PDB entry 8JNC | X-ray diffraction, 2.00 A resolution | chain A

Chain A:
Name: Cytochrome P450
From: Streptomyces sp. ZJ306
Reference sequence: A0A0B4ZV78 (A0A0B4ZV78_9ACTN); residues 1-408 here correspond to UniProt positions 59-466 (UniProt number = residue number + 58)
Sequence (408 residues; each row starts with the number of its first residue):
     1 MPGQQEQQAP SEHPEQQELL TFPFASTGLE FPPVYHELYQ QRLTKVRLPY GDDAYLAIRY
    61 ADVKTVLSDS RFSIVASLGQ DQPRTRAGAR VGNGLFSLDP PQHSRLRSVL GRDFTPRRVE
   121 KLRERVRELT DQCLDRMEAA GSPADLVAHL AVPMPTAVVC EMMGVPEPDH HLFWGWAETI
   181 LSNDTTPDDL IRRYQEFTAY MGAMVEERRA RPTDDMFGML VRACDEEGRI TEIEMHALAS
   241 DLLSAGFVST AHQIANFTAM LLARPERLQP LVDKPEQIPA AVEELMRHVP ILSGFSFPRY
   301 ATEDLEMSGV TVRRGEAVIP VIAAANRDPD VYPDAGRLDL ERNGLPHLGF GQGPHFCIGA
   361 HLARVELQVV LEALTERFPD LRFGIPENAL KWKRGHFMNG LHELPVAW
Unresolved in the structure: 1-17
Bound ions: heme Fe near C357 (its only coordinating residue here)
Ligand contacts:
  - 10-Epi-maltophilin (E5I; (1Z,3E,5S,8R,9S,10S,11R,13R,15R,16S,18Z,24S,25S)-11-ethyl-2,24-dihydroxy-10-methyl-21,26-diazapentacyclo[23.2.1.09,13.08,15.05,16]octacosa-1(2),3,18-triene-7,20,27,28-tetraone): R86, A89, R90, V91, G92, N93, F96, I180, L181, L190, R193, S240, D241, S244, A245, S249, I291, L292, S296, F297, F397, M398
  - heme (HEM): L67, L95, F96, H103, R107, F114, V159, D241, L242, A245, G246, S249, T250, Q253, M286, S296, F297, R299, I322, G349, F350, G351, P354, H355, C357, I358, G359, L362, A363, E366, L367

In short:
Ligands of chain A: heme and 10-Epi-maltophilin.
Chain A is Cytochrome P450 (Streptomyces sp. ZJ306); the structure, Crystal structure of cytochrome P450 IkaD
from Streptomyces sp. ZJ306, in complex with the substrate 10-epi-maltophilin, was determined by X-ray
diffraction (same publication as 8JNP, 8JNQ, 8JOO and 8JUA).
